Entry 5TQQ (electron microscopy, 3.76 A resolution); this record covers chains A and H of the 6 polymer chains in the assembly.

[Chain A]
Molecule: Chloride channel protein
From: Bos taurus
UniProt: E1B792 (E1B792_BOVIN); residues 27-687 here = UniProt positions 27-687
Amino-acid sequence (671 residues; each row starts with the number of its first residue):
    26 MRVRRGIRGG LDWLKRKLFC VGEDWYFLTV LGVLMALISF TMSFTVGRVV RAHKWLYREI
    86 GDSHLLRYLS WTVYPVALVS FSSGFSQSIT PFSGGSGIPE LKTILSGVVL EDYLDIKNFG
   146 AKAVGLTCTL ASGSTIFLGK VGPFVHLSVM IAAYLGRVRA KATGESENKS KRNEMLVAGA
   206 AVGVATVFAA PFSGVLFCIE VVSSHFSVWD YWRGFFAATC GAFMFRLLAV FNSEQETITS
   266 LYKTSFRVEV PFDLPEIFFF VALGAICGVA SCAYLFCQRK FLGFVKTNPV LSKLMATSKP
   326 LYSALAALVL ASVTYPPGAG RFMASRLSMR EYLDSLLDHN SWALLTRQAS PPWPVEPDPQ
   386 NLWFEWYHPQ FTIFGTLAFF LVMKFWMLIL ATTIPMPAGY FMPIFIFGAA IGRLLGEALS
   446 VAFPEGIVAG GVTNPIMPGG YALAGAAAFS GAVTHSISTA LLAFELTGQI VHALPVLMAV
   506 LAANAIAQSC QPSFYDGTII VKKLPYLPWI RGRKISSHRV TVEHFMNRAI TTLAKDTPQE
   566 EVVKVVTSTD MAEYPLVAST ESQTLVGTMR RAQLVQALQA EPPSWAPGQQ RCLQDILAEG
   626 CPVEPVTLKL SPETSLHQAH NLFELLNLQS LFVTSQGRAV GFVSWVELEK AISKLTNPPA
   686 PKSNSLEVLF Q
Unresolved in the structure: 26-47, 258-275, 454-456, 606-617, 684-696
Construct notes: initiating methionine (26); engineered mutation Gln-373 (Asn in E1B792); expression tag (688-696)
What the authors report for this chain:
  - conformationally variable residues (loop rearrangement): Gly-120, Ser-121
  - self-association interface (contacts with another copy of this molecule); pairs are residue here / residue on that copy: Phe-231/Phe-231
  - contacts within the chain: Trp-367/Arg-438

[Chain H]
Molecule: Monoclonal antibody, Fab fragment, heavy chain
From: Mus musculus
Notes: antibody fragment or engineered binder
Amino-acid sequence (113 residues; each row starts with the number of its first residue):
     1 DVQLQESGPG LVKPSQSLSL TCTVTGDSVT SDYAWSWIRQ FPGKKLEWMG YITYSGNTIY
    61 NPSLKSRISI TRDTSKNQFF LQLKSVIIED TATYYCSRGV DYWGQGTSVT VSS
Unresolved in the structure: 112-113
Disulfide bonds: Cys-22/Cys-96

[Interface between chain A and chain H]
Pairs across the interface (14; chain A residue first):
  Arg-372(A) / Asp-32(H)  salt bridge
  Arg-372(A) / Tyr-33(H)
  Arg-372(A) / Ala-34(H)  hydrogen bond (backbone-backbone)
  Arg-372(A) / Tyr-51(H)  hydrogen bond
  Arg-372(A) / Thr-53(H)
  Gln-373(A) / Ala-34(H)
  Gln-373(A) / Gly-99(H)
  Gln-373(A) / Val-100(H)  hydrogen bond (backbone-backbone)
  Ala-374(A) / Val-100(H)  hydrophobic
  Ala-374(A) / Asp-101(H)
  Ser-375(A) / Tyr-33(H)
  Ser-375(A) / Asp-101(H)  hydrogen bond (backbone-side chain)
  Thr-397(A) / Asp-32(H)
  Pro-449(A) / Ile-59(H)  hydrophobic
Also at the interface, not in a pair above, chain A (9 interface residues in all): Leu-369, Thr-371, Glu-450
Also at the interface, not in a pair above, chain H (12 interface residues in all): Tyr-54, Lys-65, Arg-98

[In short]
Chain A and chain H form an interface of 9 and 12 residues respectively; the contacts include 4 hydrogen bonds
and 1 salt bridge. Among the polar pairs are Arg-372(A)/Asp-32(H), Arg-372(A)/Tyr-51(H) and
Ser-375(A)/Asp-101(H). From the paper: conformational variability at Gly-120(A) and Ser-121(A); a
self-association interface involving Phe-231(A).
Here chain A is Chloride channel protein (Bos taurus) and chain H is Monoclonal antibody, Fab fragment, heavy
chain (Mus musculus). Entry 5TQQ (Cryo-electron microscopy structure of a bovine CLC-K chloride channel, main
(class 1) conformation) was determined by electron microscopy, deposited together with 5TR1.
